3R7R - chain A; structure by X-ray diffraction, 2.90 A resolution.

== Chain A ==
Protein: Phosphatidylinositol-4,5-bisphosphate 3-kinase catalytic subunit gamma isoform
Organism: Homo sapiens
Notes: EC 2.7.1.153
UniProtKB: P48736 (PK3CG_HUMAN); residue numbers follow UniProt; this construct covers 144-1102
Amino-acid sequence (966 residues; numbered 143 to 1108; the number before each row is that of its first residue):
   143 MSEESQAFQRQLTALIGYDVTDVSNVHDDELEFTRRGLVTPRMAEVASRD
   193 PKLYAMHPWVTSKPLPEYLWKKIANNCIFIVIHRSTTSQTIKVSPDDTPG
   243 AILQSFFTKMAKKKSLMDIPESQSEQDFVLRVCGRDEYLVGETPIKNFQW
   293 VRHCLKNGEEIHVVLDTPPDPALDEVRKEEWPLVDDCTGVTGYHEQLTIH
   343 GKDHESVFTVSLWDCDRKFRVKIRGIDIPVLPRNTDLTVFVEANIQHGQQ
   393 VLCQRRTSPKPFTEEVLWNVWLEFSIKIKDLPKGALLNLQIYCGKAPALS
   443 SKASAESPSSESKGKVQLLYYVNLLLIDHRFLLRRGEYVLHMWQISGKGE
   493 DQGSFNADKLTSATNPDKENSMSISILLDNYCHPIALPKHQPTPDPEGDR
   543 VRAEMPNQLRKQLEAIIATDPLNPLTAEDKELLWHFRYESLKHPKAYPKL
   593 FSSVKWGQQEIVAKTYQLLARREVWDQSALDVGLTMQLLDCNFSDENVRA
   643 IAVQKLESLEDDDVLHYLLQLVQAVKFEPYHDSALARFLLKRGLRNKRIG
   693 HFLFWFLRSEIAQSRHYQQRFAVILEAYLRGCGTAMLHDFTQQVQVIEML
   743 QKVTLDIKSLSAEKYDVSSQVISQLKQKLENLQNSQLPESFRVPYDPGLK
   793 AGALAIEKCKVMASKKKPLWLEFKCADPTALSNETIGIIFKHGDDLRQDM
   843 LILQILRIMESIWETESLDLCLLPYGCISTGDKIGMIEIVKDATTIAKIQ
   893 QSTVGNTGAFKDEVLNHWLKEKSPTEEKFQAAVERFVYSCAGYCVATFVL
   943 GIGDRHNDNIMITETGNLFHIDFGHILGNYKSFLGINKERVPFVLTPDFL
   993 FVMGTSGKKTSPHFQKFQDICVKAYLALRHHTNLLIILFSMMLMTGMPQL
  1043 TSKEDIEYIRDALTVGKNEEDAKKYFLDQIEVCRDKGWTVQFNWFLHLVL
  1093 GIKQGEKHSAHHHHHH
Not modelled in the structure: 254-266, 323-356, 436-459, 490-496, 523-524, 528-545, 968-980, 1092-1108
Sequence notes: initiating methionine (143); expression tag (1103-1108)
Small-molecule neighbours: FAZ (8-(acetylamino)-N-(2-chlorophenyl)-N-methyl-4,5-dihydrothieno[3,2-d][1]benzoxepine-2-carboxamide): Met-804, Ser-806, Pro-810, Trp-812, Ile-831, Lys-833, Asp-841, Tyr-867, Ile-879, Glu-880, Ile-881, Val-882, Ala-885, Met-953, Phe-961, Ile-963, Asp-964
UniProt features mapped onto this chain:
  - region: Val-803 to Lys-809 (G-loop), Gly-943 to Asn-951 (Catalytic loop), His-962 to Thr-988 (Activation loop)
  - binding site (ATP): Gly-829 to Leu-838, Leu-864 to Thr-872, Phe-961 to Leu-969
  - modified residue: Thr-1024 (Phosphothreonine), Ser-1101 (Phosphoserine)
  - natural variant: Arg-1021 (R1021P: In IMD97), Asn-1085 (N1085S: In IMD97)
  - mutagenesis: Lys-833 (K833R: Loss of kinase activity. Loss of autophosphorylation. Reduced inflammatory reactions but no alterations in cardiac contractility), Arg-947 (R947P: Abolishes protein and lipid kinase activity. Does not abolish interaction with GRK2), Ser-1101 (S1101A/Q: Loss of autophosphorylation. No effect on phosphatidylinositol-4,5-bisphosphate 3-kinase activity)

== In short ==
Bound to chain A: compound FAZ. UniProt lists 28 ATP-binding residues and 3 mutagenesis sites.
Chain A is Phosphatidylinositol-4,5-bisphosphate 3-kinase catalytic subunit gamma isoform (Homo sapiens); the
structure, Structure-based design of thienobenzoxepin inhibitors of PI3-Kinase, was determined by X-ray
diffraction together with 3R7Q from the same study.
